Entry 7DCX (electron microscopy, 5.90 A resolution (low resolution: residue-level contacts below are approximate; hydrogen-bond / salt-bridge calls are withheld)); this record covers chains A and F of the 9 polymer chains in the assembly.

== Chain A ==
Molecule: The heavy chain of 3C1 fab that binds with the up RBD
Organism: Mus musculus
Notes: antibody fragment or engineered binder
Sequence (222 residues; numbered 1 to 222; the number before each row is that of its first residue):
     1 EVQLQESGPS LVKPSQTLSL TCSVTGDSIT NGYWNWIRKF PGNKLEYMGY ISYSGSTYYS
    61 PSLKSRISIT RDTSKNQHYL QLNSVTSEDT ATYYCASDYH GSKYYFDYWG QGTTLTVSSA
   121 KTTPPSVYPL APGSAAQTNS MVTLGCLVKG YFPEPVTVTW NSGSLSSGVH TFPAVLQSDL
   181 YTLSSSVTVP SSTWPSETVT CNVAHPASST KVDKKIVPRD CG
Disordered / not traced: 1
Disulfide bonds: C22-C95, C146-C201

== Chain F ==
Molecule: The light chain of 3C1 fab
Organism: Mus musculus
Notes: antibody fragment or engineered binder
Sequence (214 residues; numbered 1 to 214; the number before each row is that of its first residue):
     1 DIVMTQSHKF MSTSVGHRVS ITCKASQDVG NDVAWYQQKP GQSPKLLIYW ASTRHTGVPD
    61 RFTGSGSGTD FTLTISNVQS EDLADYFCQQ YNRYPYTFGG GTKLEIKRAD AAPTVSIFPP
   121 SSEQLTSGGA SVVCFLNNFY PKDINVKWKI DGSERQNGVL NSWTDQDSKD STYSMSSTLT
   181 LTKDEYERHN SYTCEATHKT STSPIVKSFN RNEC
Disordered / not traced: 214
Disulfide bonds: C23-C88, C134-C194

== How chain A and chain F interact ==
Residue-residue contacts - 64 pairs, chain A then chain F:
  Q3(A) with S43(F)
  I37(A) with F98(F)
  K39(A) with Q38(F)
  N43(A) with G99(F); G100(F)
  L45(A) with F98(F)
  Y47(A) with Y94(F); P95(F); Y96(F)
  Y50(A) with Y94(F)
  S60(A) with P95(F)
  P61(A) with P95(F)
  D98(A) with Y96(F)
  Y104(A) with Y49(F); W50(F); T53(F)
  Y105(A) with L46(F); Y49(F); Y91(F)
  F106(A) with H55(F); T56(F)
  D107(A) with Y36(F); K45(F); L46(F); Y91(F)
  Y108(A) with P44(F); K45(F)
  W109(A) with Y36(F); S43(F); P44(F); F98(F)
  G110(A) with P44(F)
  Y128(A) with E123(F); Q124(F); S127(F)
  L130(A) with F118(F); V133(F); F135(F)
  A131(A) with P119(F)
  S134(A) with E213(F)
  Q137(A) with K207(F)
  M141(A) with K169(F)
  T143(A) with F118(F)
  L147(A) with S131(F); V133(F)
  K149(A) with G129(F); A130(F); S131(F)
  H170(A) with D167(F); S174(F)
  T171(A) with T164(F)
  F172(A) with S162(F); T164(F); M175(F); S176(F)
  V175(A) with L160(F); S162(F)
  Q177(A) with L160(F); T180(F)
  S184(A) with S176(F); T178(F)
  S185(A) with F135(F)
  S186(A) with F135(F)
  T188(A) with N137(F)
Also at the interface, not in a pair above, chain A (44 interface residues in all): K103, G133, A135, L144, G145, P173, L176, T182, K214
Also at the interface, not in a pair above, chain F (48 interface residues in all): S116, S121, V132, W163, D165, S208, F209

== Overview ==
The interface between chain A and chain F involves 44 residues on one side and 48 on the other.
Chain A is the heavy chain of 3C1 fab that binds with the up RBD and chain F is the light chain of 3C1 fab,
both from Mus musculus; the structure, S-3C1-F3a structure, two RBDs are up and one RBD is down, each RBD
binds with a ..., was determined by electron microscopy together with 7DCC, 7DD2 and 7DD8 from the same study.
